6H3I - chains A and F of the 3 polymer chains in the assembly; structure by electron microscopy, 3.50 A resolution.

== Chain A ==
Protein: Protein involved in gliding motility SprA
From: Flavobacterium johnsoniae
UniProtKB: A0A1M5G5I4 (A0A1M5G5I4_FLAJO); numbering as in UniProt (aligned over 1-2403)
Amino-acid sequence (2403 residues; each row starts with the number of its first residue):
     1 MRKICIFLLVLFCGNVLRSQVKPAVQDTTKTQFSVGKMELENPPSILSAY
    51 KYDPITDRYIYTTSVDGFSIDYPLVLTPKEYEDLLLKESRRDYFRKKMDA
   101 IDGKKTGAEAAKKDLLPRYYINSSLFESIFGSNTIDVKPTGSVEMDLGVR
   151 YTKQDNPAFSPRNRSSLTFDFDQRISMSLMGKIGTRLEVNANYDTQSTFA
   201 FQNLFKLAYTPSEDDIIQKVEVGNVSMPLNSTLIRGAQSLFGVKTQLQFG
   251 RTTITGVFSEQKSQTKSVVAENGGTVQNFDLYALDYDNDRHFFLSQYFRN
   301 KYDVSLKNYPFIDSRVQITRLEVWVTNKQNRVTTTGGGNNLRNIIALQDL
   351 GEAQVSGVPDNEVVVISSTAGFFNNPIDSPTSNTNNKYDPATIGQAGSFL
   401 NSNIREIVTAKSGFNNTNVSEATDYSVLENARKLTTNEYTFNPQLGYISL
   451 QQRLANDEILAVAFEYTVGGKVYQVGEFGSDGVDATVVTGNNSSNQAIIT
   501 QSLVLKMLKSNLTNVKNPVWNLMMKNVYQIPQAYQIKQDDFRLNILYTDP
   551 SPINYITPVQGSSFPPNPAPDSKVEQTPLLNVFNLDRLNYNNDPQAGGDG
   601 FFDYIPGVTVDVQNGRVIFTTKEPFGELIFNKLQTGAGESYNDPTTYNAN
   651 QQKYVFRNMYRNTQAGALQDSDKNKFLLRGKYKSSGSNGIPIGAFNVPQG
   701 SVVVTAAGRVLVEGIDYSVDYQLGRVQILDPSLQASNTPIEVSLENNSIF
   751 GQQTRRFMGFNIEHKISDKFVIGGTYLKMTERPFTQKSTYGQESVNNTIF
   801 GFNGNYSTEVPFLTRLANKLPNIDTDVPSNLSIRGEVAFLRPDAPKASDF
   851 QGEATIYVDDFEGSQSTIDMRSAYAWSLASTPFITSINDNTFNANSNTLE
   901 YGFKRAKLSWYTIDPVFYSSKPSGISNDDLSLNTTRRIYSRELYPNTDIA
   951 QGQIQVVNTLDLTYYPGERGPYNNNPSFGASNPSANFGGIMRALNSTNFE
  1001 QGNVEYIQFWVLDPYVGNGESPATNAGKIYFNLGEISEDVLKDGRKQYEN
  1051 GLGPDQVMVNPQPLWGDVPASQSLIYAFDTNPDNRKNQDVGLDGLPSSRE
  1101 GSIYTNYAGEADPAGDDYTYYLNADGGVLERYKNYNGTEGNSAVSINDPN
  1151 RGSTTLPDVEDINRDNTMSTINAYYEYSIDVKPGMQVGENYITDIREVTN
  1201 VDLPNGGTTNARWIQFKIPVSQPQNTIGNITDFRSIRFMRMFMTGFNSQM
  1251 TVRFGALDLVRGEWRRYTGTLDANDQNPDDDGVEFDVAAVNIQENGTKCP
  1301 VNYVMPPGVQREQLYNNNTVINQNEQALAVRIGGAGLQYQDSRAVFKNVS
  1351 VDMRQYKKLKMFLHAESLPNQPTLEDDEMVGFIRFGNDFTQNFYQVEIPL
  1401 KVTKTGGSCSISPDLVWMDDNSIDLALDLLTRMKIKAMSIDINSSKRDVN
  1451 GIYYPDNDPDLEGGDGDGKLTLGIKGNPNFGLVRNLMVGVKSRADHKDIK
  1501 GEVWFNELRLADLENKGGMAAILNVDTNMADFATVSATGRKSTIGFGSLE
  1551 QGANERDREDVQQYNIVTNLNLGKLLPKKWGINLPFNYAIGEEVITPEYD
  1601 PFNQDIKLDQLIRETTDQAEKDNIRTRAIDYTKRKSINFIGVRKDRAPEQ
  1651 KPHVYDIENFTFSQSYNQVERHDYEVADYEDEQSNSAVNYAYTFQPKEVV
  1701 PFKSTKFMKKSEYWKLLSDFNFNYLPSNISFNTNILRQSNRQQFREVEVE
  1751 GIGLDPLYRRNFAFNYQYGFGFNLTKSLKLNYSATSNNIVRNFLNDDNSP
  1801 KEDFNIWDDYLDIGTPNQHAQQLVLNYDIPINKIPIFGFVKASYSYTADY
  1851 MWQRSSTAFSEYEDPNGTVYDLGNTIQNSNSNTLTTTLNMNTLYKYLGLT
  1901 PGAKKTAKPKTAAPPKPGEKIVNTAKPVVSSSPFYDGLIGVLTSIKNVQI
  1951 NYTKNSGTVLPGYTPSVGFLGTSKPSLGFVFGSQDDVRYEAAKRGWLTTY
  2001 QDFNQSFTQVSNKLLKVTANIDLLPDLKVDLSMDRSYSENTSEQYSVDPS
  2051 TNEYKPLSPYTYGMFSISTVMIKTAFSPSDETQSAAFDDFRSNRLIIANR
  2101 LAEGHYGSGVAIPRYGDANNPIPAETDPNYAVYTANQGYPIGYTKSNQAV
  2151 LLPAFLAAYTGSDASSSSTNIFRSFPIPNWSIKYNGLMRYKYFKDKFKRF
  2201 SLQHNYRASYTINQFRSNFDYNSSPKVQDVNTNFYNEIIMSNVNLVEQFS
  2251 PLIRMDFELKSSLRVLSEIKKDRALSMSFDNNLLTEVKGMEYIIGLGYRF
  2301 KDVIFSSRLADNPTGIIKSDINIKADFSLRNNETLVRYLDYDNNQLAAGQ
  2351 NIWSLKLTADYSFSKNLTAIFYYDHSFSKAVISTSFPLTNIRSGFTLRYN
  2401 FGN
Disordered / not traced: 1-131, 197-200, 213-215, 1105-1114, 1272-1279, 1457-1467, 1647-1655, 1697-1723, 1795-1796, 1893-1943, 2190-2195, 2304-2318, 2402-2403

== Chain F ==
Protein: PorV
From: Flavobacterium johnsoniae
UniProtKB: A5FJM7 (A5FJM7_FLAJ1); numbering as in UniProt (aligned over 1-402)
Amino-acid sequence (402 residues; row label = number of the first residue in the row):
     1 MKKISLLLICLLITTFAKAQDIERPITTGVPFLLVAADARAAGLGDQGVA
    51 TSSDVFSQQWNPAKYAFAEDAQGLSISYTPYLTDLANDISLGQVTYYNKI
   101 NDRSAFAGSFRYFGFGGIELRQTGDPNEPTREVNPNEFALDGSYSLKLSE
   151 TFSMAVAARYIRSNLKVATEEIDASAAGSFAVDVAGFYQSEEIAYSDFNG
   201 RWRAGFNIQNLGPKISYDHDDLSANFLPANLRVGGGFDFIFDDYNKLGVS
   251 LELTKLLVPTPPGPGTPYDANGDGDFTDPGDISQSQADEANYKKYKDIGW
   301 VSGIFKSFGDAPGGFSEELKEITYSAAAEYMYQDAFAMRLGYYHESPMKG
   351 AKQFFSLGAGFKYSMIKVDVSYLFSASKVKNPLENTLRFSLTFNFGDKYE
   401 TY
Disordered / not traced: 1-20, 84-87, 122-127, 264-284, 312-317

== Chain A / chain F interface ==
Pairs across the interface - 126 pairs, chain A then chain F:
  S132(A) with Y332(F), hydrogen bond
  I135(A) with Q333(F)
  V137(A) with F361(F), hydrophobic; Y363(F)
  K138(A) with Y363(F)
  P139(A) with Y363(F); I366(F), hydrophobic
  M145(A) with I76(F), hydrophobic; V94(F), hydrophobic
  R150(A) with N134(F)
  T152(A) with R131(F); E132(F)
  Q154(A) with R131(F)
  F159(A) with R131(F); T169(F); E170(F)
  R162(A) with D173(F), salt bridge; S175(F)
  N163(A) with R131(F); D173(F); A174(F), hydrogen bond (side chain-backbone)
  S166(A) with R131(F), hydrogen bond
  T168(A) with N134(F), hydrogen bond; N164(F)
  F169(A) with F110(F), hydrophobic; Y112(F); N134(F), hydrogen bond (backbone-side chain); N136(F), hydrogen bond (backbone-side chain); F138(F), hydrophobic
  D170(A) with N134(F)
  F171(A) with V94(F), hydrophobic; Y112(F), hydrophobic
  Q173(A) with I76(F); S77(F), hydrogen bond (side chain-backbone); Y78(F); G92(F)
  I175(A) with F389(F), hydrophobic
  M177(A) with V368(F), hydrophobic; F389(F), hydrophobic
  L179(A) with F361(F), hydrophobic; V368(F), hydrophobic
  I183(A) with F336(F), hydrophobic; F361(F), hydrophobic
  L187(A) with F336(F), hydrophobic
  V189(A) with F361(F), hydrophobic
  Y193(A) with Y78(F); L387(F), hydrogen bond (side chain-backbone); F389(F), hydrophobic
  T195(A) with Y78(F)
  F201(A) with L82(F), hydrophobic
  F205(A) with F361(F), hydrophobic; V370(F), hydrophobic; L387(F), hydrophobic
  F241(A) with Y372(F), hydrophobic
  E260(A) with Y372(F), hydrogen bond; E384(F)
  K262(A) with Y372(F), hydrogen bond; N385(F)
  F750(A) with T83(F)
  Q752(A) with K380(F)
  T754(A) with K380(F); E384(F)
  R756(A) with S375(F), hydrogen bond (side chain-backbone); A376(F)
  R782(A) with S375(F), hydrogen bond (side chain-backbone); A376(F), hydrogen bond (side chain-backbone); S377(F), hydrogen bond (side chain-backbone); K378(F)
  F784(A) with K380(F)
  A873(A) with E171(F)
  Y874(A) with E170(F), hydrogen bond
  T912(A) with E171(F), hydrogen bond
  P915(A) with D173(F)
  S919(A) with H219(F)
  R937(A) with D218(F), hydrogen bond (side chain-backbone); D220(F), salt bridge
  Y939(A) with D218(F); D220(F), hydrogen bond; S223(F)
  R941(A) with Y292(F), hydrogen bond
  Q951(A) with G29(F), hydrogen bond (side chain-backbone); P31(F); L165(F); Y217(F)
  G952(A) with L165(F); K166(F); Y217(F)
  Q953(A) with L165(F); K166(F)
  I954(A) with K166(F); I172(F), hydrophobic
  Q955(A) with Y217(F); D218(F); N225(F), hydrogen bond
  V956(A) with D218(F)
  N958(A) with E171(F), hydrogen bond (side chain-backbone); I172(F)
  T1199(A) with E289(F), hydrogen bond
  N1200(A) with E289(F), hydrogen bond (backbone-side chain); K293(F)
  D1202(A) with L222(F); K293(F), salt bridge
  L1203(A) with L222(F)
  P1204(A) with L222(F), hydrophobic
  Q1310(A) with D21(F)
  Q1313(A) with I22(F)
  Y1315(A) with G350(F), hydrogen bond (side chain-backbone); A351(F), hydrogen bond (side chain-backbone); K352(F); K380(F); N381(F); P382(F)
  N1317(A) with P31(F); F115(F)
  N1318(A) with P31(F); F32(F); Y81(F), hydrogen bond
  T1319(A) with P31(F)
  V1320(A) with I22(F), hydrophobic
  Q2350(A) with E128(F)
  I2352(A) with P129(F), hydrophobic
  L2388(A) with P129(F); T130(F); R131(F)
  Y2399(A) with F393(F), hydrophobic
  F2401(A) with I366(F), hydrophobic
Also at the interface, not in a pair above, chain A (80 interface residues in all): L147, A158, L167, N203, L207, G242, Q786, D914, Y918, V1198, V1201
Also at the interface, not in a pair above, chain F (85 interface residues in all): P25, V30, V35, P80, D88, I89, Q93, F113, R162, A168, K296, A335, A359, K362, F374, V379, L391

== Overview ==
Chain A and chain F form an interface of 80 and 85 residues respectively; the contacts include 27 hydrogen
bonds and 3 salt bridges. Polar contacts include R162(A)-D173(F), R937(A)-D220(F) and D1202(A)-K293(F).
Here chain A is Protein involved in gliding motility SprA and chain F is PorV, both from Flavobacterium
johnsoniae. Entry 6H3I (Structural snapshots of the Type 9 protein translocon) was determined by electron
microscopy (same publication as 6H3J).
